Entry 6L7C (electron microscopy, 3.34 A resolution); this record covers chains J and K of the 27 polymer chains in the assembly.

== Chain J (and K) ==
Name: CsgF
Organism: Escherichia coli
Notes: chain K of this document is another copy of the same molecule, construct and numbering; everything in this record applies to it too
UniProtKB: B2CY45 (B2CY45_ECOLX); residues -18 to 119 here correspond to UniProt positions 1-138 (UniProt number = residue number + 19)
Amino-acid sequence (138 residues; each row starts with the number of its first residue; numbers below 1 keep their minus sign (Met-18 is residue -18)):
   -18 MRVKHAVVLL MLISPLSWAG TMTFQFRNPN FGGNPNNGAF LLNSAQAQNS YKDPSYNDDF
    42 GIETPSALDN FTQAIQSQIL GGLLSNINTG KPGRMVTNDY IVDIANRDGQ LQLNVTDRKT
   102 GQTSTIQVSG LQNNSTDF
Disordered / not traced: -18 to 0, 37-119
From the paper describing this entry:
  - mutagenesis - N11A, F21D: unchanged binding to Curli production assembly/transport protein CsgG

== How chain J and chain K interact ==
Contacting residue pairs (12; chain J residue first):
  Pro10(J) with Asn18(K); Phe21(K), hydrophobic
  Asn11(J) with Phe21(K)
  Phe12(J) with Arg8(K)
  Gly13(J) with Arg8(K)
  Pro16(J) with Asn15(K); Asn17(K); Asn18(K)
  Gly19(J) with Phe21(K)
  Leu23(J) with Asn24(K); Ser25(K)
  Gln27(J) with Ala28(K)
Other interface residues (no listed pair), chain J (10 interface residues in all): Asn9, Ala20

== In short ==
The interface between chain J and chain K involves 10 residues on one side and 8 on the other. From the paper:
N11A and F21D of chain J leave binding to Curli production assembly/transport protein CsgG unchanged.
Both chains are CsgF (Escherichia coli). Entry 6L7C (CsgFG complex with substrate CsgAN6 peptide in Curli
biogenesis system) was determined by electron microscopy, deposited together with 6L7A.
